Entry 7OZ3 (electron microscopy, 4.46 A resolution (low resolution: residue-level contacts below are approximate; hydrogen-bond / salt-bridge calls are withheld)); this record covers chains A and B of the 6 polymer chains in the assembly.

== Chain A (and B) ==
Name: GntR family transcriptional regulator
From: Streptococcus agalactiae
Notes: chain B of this document is another copy of the same molecule, construct and numbering; everything in this record applies to it too
UniProt: K0JNC6 (K0JNC6_STRAG); residue numbers follow UniProt; this construct covers 1-213
Chain sequence (215 residues; numbered -1 to 213; the number before each row is that of its first residue; numbers below 1 keep their minus sign (Gly-1 is residue -1)):
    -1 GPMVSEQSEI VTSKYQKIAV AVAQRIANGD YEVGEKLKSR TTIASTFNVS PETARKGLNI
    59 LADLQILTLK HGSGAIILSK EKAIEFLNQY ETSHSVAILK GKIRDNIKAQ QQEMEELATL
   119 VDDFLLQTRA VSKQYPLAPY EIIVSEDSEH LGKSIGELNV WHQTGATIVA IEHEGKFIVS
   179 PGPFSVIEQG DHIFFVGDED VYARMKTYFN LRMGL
Not modelled in the structure: -1 to 7, 210-213 (chain B: -1 to 7, 211-213)
Construct notes: expression tag (-1 to 0)
Ligand contacts: 2BA ((2R,3R,3aS,5R,7aR,9R,10R,10aS,12R,14aR)-2,9-bis(6-amino-9H-purin-9-yl)octahydro-2H,7H-difuro[3,2-d:3',2'-j][1,3,7,9,2,8 ]tetraoxadiphosphacyclododecine-3,5,10,12-tetrol 5,12-dioxide): Ile153, Gly154, Asn157, Val158, Trp159, His160, Ala164, Thr165, Ile166, Pro179, Gly180, Pro181
Reported in the primary citation:
  - binding site for pBusA_for: Lys36, Arg38, Arg53, Lys54, Gly70, Gly72
  - mutagenesis - W159A: increased binding to target DNA

== Interface between chain A and chain B ==
Residue-residue contacts - 14 pairs, chain A then chain B:
  Gln87(A) - Val129(B)
  Val94(A) - Leu123(B)
  Ala95(A) - Leu123(B)
  Lys98(A) - Asp120(B)
  Lys98(A) - Leu123(B)
  Ile105(A) - Met112(B)
  Gln108(A) - Gln108(B)
  Gln108(A) - Met112(B)
  Gln109(A) - Gln109(B)
  Met112(A) - Ile105(B)
  Asp120(A) - Lys98(B)
  Leu123(A) - Val94(B)
  Leu123(A) - Lys98(B)
  Val129(A) - Gln87(B)
Other interface residues (no listed pair), chain A (21 interface residues in all): Asp61, Leu62, Ser91, Ile101, Leu115, Val119, Thr126, Arg127, Ser130, Lys131
Other interface residues (no listed pair), chain B (19 interface residues in all): Asp61, Ser91, Ile101, Arg102, Leu115, Thr126, Arg127, Ser130, Lys131

== In short ==
21 residues of chain A face 19 of chain B across their interface. Chain A binds compound 2BA. The paper
reports a binding site for pBusA_for at Lys36(A), Arg38(A) and Arg53(A) among others; W159A of chain A
increases binding to target DNA.
Both chains are GntR family transcriptional regulator (Streptococcus agalactiae). Entry 7OZ3 (S. agalactiae
BusR in complex with its busA-promotor DNA) was determined by electron microscopy, deposited together with
7B5T, 7B5U, 7B5W and 7B5Y.
